9CTR - chains A and D of the 5 polymer chains in the assembly; structure by electron microscopy, 2.42 A resolution.

[Chain A (and D)]
Name: Bestrophin-1
Source organism: Homo sapiens
Notes: chain D of this document is another copy of the same molecule, construct and numbering; everything in this record applies to it too
Reference sequence: O76090 (BEST1_HUMAN); residues 2-585 here = UniProt positions 2-585
Chain sequence (584 residues; each row starts with the number of its first residue):
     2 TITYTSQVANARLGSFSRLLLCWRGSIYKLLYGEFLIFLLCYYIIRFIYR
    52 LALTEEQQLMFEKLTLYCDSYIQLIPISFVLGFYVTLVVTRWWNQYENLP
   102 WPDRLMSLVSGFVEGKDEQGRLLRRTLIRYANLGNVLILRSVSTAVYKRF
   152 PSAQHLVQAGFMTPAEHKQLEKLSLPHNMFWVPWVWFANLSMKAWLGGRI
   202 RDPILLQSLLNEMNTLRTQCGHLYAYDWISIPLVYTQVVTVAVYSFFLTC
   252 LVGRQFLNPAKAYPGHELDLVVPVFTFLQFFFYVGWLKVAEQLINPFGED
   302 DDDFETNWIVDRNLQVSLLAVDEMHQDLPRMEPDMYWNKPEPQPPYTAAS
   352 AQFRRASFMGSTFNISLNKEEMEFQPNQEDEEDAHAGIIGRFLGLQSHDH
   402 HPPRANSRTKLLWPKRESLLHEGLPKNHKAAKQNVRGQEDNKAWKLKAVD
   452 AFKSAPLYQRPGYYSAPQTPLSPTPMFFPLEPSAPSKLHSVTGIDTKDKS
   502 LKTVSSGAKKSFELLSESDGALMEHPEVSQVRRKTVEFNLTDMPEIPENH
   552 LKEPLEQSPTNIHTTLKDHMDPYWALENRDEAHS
Not modelled in the structure: 378-585
Ion coordination: Ca2+ site 1: Ala10 (shared with 4 residues of chain E); Ca2+ site 2: Gln293, Asn296, Asp301, Asp304 (shared with 1 residue of chain B)
Residues lining bound ligands: gamma-amino-butanoic acid (ABU): Arg255, Gln256, Phe257, His267, Val273, Pro274, Val275, Phe276, Thr277
Curated features (UniProtKB/Swiss-Prot):
  - region: Pro346 to Gln379 (Auto-inhibitory segment)
  - binding site (Ca(2+)): Ala10, Gln293, Asn296, Asp301, Asp304
  - natural variant: Ile3 (I3T: In VMD2), Thr6 (T6P: In VMD2; T6R: In VMD2), Val9 (V9A: In VMD2; V9M: In VMD2), Ala10 (A10T: In VMD2; A10V: In VMD2), Asn11 (N11I: In VMD2), Arg13 (R13H: In VMD2), Ser16 (S16F: In VMD2), Phe17 (F17C: In VMD2), Leu21 (L21V: In VMD2), Trp24 (W24C: In VMD2), Arg25 (R25Q: In VMD2; R25W: In VMD2), Gly26 (G26R: In VMD2), 77 further natural variant entries in UniProt
  - mutagenesis: Cys23 (C23A: Impairs inactivation of ligand-gated anion channel activity by sulfhydryl-reactive agents; when associated with A-42; A-69; A-221 and A-251), Cys42 (C42A: Impairs inactivation of ligand-gated anion channel activity by sulfhydryl-reactive agents; when associated with A-23; A-69; A-221 and A-251), Cys69 (C69A: Impairs inactivation of ligand-gated anion channel activity by sulfhydryl-reactive agents; when associated with A-23; A-42; A-221 and A-251), Cys221 (C221A: Impairs inactivation of ligand-gated anion channel activity by sulfhydryl-reactive agents; when associated with A-23; A-42; A-69 and A-251), Cys251 (C251A: Impairs inactivation of ligand-gated anion channel activity by sulfhydryl-reactive agents; when associated with A-23; A-42; A-69 and A-221)

[How chain A and chain D interact]
Residue-residue contacts (31; chain A residue first):
  Glu342(A) with Leu176(D); Pro177(D)
  Ser358(A) with Pro177(D), hydrogen bond (side chain-backbone); His178(D), hydrogen bond
  Phe359(A) with Tyr225(D), hydrogen bond (backbone-side chain); Asp228(D); Trp229(D)
  Met360(A) with Ser142(D); His178(D); Asn179(D), hydrogen bond (backbone-side chain)
  Gly361(A) with Ser142(D); Asp228(D)
  Ser362(A) with Ser142(D), hydrogen bond (backbone-backbone); Val143(D); Asp228(D), hydrogen bond
  Thr363(A) with Arg141(D), hydrogen bond (side chain-backbone); Ser142(D), hydrogen bond (side chain-backbone); Val143(D); Ser144(D); Thr145(D); Tyr148(D)
  Phe364(A) with Tyr148(D)
  Ile366(A) with Thr145(D); Tyr148(D)
  Leu368(A) with Pro152(D), hydrophobic
  Met373(A) with Pro152(D), hydrophobic; His156(D), hydrogen bond (backbone-side chain)
  Phe375(A) with Arg150(D); His156(D); Gln159(D); Ala160(D), hydrophobic
Other interface residues (no listed pair), chain A (13 interface residues in all): Phe80
Other interface residues (no listed pair), chain D (21 interface residues in all): Phe80, Lys149, Phe151

[Overview]
13 residues of chain A and 21 residues of chain D are in contact, with 9 hydrogen bonds. Among the polar pairs
are Ser358(A)-Pro177(D), Ser358(A)-His178(D) and Phe359(A)-Tyr225(D). Chain A binds gamma-amino-butanoic acid.
UniProt lists 5 Ca2+-binding residues and 5 mutagenesis sites on chain A.
Both chains are Bestrophin-1 (Homo sapiens). Entry 9CTR (Best1 + GABA intermediate state 1) was determined by
electron microscopy together with 9CTQ, 9CTS and 9CTT from the same study.
